8YD7 - chains B and A of the 10 polymer chains in the assembly; structure by X-ray diffraction, 3.32 A resolution.

[Chain B (and A)]
Name: Caspase-8
Organism: Homo sapiens
Notes: EC 3.4.22.61; chain A of this document is another copy of the same molecule, construct and numbering; everything in this record applies to it too
UniProtKB: Q14790 (CASP8_HUMAN); residues 1-185 here = UniProt positions 1-185
Sequence (185 residues; row label = number of the first residue in the row):
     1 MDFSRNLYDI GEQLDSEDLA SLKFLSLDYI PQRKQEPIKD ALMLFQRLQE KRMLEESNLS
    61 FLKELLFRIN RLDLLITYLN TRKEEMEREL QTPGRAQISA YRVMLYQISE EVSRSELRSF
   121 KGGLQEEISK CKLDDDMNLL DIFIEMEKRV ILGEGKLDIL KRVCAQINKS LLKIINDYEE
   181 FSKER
Disordered / not traced: 183-185
Modified residues: Mse1, Mse43, Mse53, Mse86, Mse104, Mse137, Mse146 (selenomethionine; parent Met)
Sequence notes: engineered mutation G122 (Phe in Q14790), G123 (Leu in Q14790)
Swiss-Prot annotation at these positions:
  - mutagenesis: D73 (D73A: Abolishes binding to FLASH. Induces NF-kappa-B activation)

[Interface between chain B and chain A]
Contacting residue pairs (33; chain B residue first):
  P31(B) with E12(A); Q13(A)
  Q32(B) with E12(A); Q13(A); D15(A)
  R33(B) with G11(A); E12(A), salt bridge; L14(A); D40(A), salt bridge
  K34(B) with E12(A)
  E36(B) with D15(A); S16(A), hydrogen bond
  S129(B) with E110(A); E111(A)
  K130(B) with E110(A); E111(A), hydrogen bond (backbone-side chain); E116(A), salt bridge; N168(A)
  C131(B) with E110(A), hydrogen bond (backbone-backbone)
  K132(B) with E17(A), salt bridge
  D134(B) with S113(A); R114(A), salt bridge
  D136(B) with R114(A), salt bridge
  E147(B) with D73(A)
  K148(B) with D18(A), salt bridge; N70(A); R71(A); L72(A), hydrogen bond (backbone-backbone); D73(A), hydrogen bond (backbone-backbone)
  R149(B) with N70(A); L72(A)
  V150(B) with L72(A), hydrophobic; D73(A)
Interface residues without a listed pair, chain A (23 interface residues in all): Y8, I76, S109, V112

[In short]
15 residues of chain B face 23 of chain A across their interface; the contacts include 5 hydrogen bonds and 7
salt bridges. Polar pairs include R33(B)-E12(A), R33(B)-D40(A) and K130(B)-E116(A). Curated annotation
(UniProt) lists one mutagenesis site on chain B.
Both chains are Caspase-8 (Homo sapiens). Entry 8YD7 (Structure of FADD/Caspase-8/cFLIP death effector domain
assembly) was determined by X-ray diffraction (same publication as 8YBX and 8YD8).
